Entry 7UWE (electron microscopy, 2.90 A resolution); this record covers chains A and I of the 9 polymer chains in the assembly.

== Chain A ==
Molecule: 29-nt DNA strand
Sequence (29 nucleotides; each row starts with the number of its first residue):
     1 GGGCTACCTC TCCATGACGG CGAATACCC
Unresolved in the structure: 7-12, 27-29

== Chain I ==
Protein: DNA-directed RNA polymerase subunit beta
Organism: Escherichia coli
Notes: EC 2.7.7.6
UniProt: P0A8V4 (RPOB_ECO57); numbering as in UniProt (aligned over 1-1342)
Chain sequence (1342 residues; row label = number of the first residue in the row):
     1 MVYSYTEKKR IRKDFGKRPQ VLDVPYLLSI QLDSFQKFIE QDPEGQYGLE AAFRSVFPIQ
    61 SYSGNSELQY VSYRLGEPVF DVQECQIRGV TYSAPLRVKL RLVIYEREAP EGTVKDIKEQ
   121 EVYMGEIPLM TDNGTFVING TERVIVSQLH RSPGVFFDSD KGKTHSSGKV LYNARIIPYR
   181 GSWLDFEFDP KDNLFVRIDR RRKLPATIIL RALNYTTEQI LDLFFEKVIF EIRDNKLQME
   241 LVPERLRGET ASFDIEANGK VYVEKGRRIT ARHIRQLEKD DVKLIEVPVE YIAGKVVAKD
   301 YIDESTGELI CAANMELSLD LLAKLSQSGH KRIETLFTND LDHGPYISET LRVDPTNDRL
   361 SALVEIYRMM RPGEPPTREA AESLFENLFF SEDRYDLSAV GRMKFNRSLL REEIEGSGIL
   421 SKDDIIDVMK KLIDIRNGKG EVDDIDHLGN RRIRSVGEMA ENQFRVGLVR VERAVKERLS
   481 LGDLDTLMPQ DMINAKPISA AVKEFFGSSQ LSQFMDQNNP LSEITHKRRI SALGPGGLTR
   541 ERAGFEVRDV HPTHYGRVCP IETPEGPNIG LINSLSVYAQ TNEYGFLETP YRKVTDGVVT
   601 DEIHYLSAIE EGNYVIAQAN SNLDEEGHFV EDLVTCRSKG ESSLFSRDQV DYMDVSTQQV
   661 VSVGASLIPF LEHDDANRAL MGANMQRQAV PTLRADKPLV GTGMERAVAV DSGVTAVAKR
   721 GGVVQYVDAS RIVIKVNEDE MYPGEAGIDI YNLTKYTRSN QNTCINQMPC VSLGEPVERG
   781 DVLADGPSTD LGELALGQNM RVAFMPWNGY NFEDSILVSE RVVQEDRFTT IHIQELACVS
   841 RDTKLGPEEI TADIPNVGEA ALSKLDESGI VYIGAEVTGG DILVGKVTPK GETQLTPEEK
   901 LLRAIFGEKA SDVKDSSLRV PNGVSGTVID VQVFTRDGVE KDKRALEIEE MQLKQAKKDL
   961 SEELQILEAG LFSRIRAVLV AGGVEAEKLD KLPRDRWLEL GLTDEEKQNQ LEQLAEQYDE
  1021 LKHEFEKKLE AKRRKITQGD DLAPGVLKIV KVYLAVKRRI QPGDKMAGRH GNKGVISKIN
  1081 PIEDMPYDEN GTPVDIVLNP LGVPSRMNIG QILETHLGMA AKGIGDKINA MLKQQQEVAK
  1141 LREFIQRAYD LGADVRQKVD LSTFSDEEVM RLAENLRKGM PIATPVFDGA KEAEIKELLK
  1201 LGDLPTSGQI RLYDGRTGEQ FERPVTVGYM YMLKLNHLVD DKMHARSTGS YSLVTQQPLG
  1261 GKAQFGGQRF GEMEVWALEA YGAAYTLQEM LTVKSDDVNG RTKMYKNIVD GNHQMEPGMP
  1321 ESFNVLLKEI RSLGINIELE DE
Unresolved in the structure: 1, 891-912
UniProt features mapped onto this chain:
  - modified residue (N6-acetyllysine): Lys1022, Lys1200

== How chain A and chain I interact ==
Pairs across the interface (13):
  DA14(A) with Asp199(I), hydrogen bond to the base
  DT15(A) with Trp183(I), stacking on the base; Asp199(I), base contact; Arg200(I), hydrogen bond to the phosphate
  DG16(A) with Arg151(I), base contact; Arg200(I), salt bridge to the phosphate; Ile445(I), base contact; Asp446(I), hydrogen bond to the base; Leu538(I), base contact; Arg542(I), salt bridge to the phosphate; Val547(I), base contact
  DA17(A) with Arg542(I), salt bridge to the phosphate
  DG19(A) with Lys163(I), phosphate contact

== Summary ==
Chain A and chain I form an interface of 5 and 10 residues respectively, with 3 hydrogen bonds, 3 salt bridges
and 1 aromatic stacking contact. Polar pairs include DA14(A)-Asp199(I), DG16(A)-Asp446(I) and
DT15(A)-Arg200(I).
Here chain A is a 29-nt DNA strand and chain I is DNA-directed RNA polymerase subunit beta (Escherichia coli).
Entry 7UWE (CryoEM Structure of E. coli Transcription-Coupled Ribonucleotide Excision Repair (TC-RER) complex)
was determined by electron microscopy together with 7UWH from the same study.
